9RV5 - chains A and C of the 4 polymer chains in the assembly; structure by X-ray diffraction, 1.75 A resolution.

# Chain A (and C)
Name: SPRY domain-containing SOCS box protein 2
Source organism: Homo sapiens
Notes: chain C of this document is another copy of the same molecule, construct and numbering; everything in this record applies to it too
Reference sequence: Q99619 (SPSB2_HUMAN); residue numbers follow UniProt; this construct covers 24-219
Chain sequence (217 residues; row label = number of the first residue in the row):
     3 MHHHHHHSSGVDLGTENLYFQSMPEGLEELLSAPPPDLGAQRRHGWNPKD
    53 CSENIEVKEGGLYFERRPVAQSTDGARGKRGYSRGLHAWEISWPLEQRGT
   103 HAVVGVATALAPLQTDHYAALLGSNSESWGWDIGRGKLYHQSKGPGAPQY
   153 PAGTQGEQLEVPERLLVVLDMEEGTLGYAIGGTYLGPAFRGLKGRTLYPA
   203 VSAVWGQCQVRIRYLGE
Not modelled in the structure: 3-19, 155-159 (chain C: 3-19, 155-160)
Sequence notes: initiating methionine (3); expression tag (4-23); conflict Met25 (Cys in Q99619)
UniProt features mapped onto this chain:
  - mutagenesis: Gln116 to His119 (Enhances interaction with PAWR)

# Interface between chain A and chain C
Residue-residue contacts (25; chain A residue first):
  Leu20(A) with Arg192(C), hydrogen bond (backbone-side chain)
  Tyr21(A) with Arg192(C)
  Phe22(A) with Glu175(C); Thr177(C); Pro189(C); Arg192(C), hydrogen bond (backbone-side chain)
  Gln23(A) with Gln23(C); Gly188(C); Pro189(C); Arg192(C)
  Ser24(A) with Ser24(C); Met25(C); Pro26(C)
  Met25(A) with Ser24(C)
  Pro26(A) with Ser24(C)
  Ala154(A) with Ala154(C)
  Glu175(A) with Phe22(C)
  Thr177(A) with Phe22(C)
  Gly188(A) with Gln23(C)
  Pro189(A) with Phe22(C); Gln23(C)
  Arg192(A) with Leu20(C), hydrogen bond (side chain-backbone); Tyr21(C); Phe22(C), hydrogen bond (side chain-backbone); Gln23(C)

# Overview
The chain A/chain C interface involves 13 residues from each chain, with 4 hydrogen bonds. Among the polar
pairs are Leu20(A)-Arg192(C) and Phe22(A)-Arg192(C). UniProt lists 4 mutagenesis sites on chain A.
Chain A and chain C are both SPRY domain-containing SOCS box protein 2 (Homo sapiens); the structure, Crystal
structure of SPSB2 SPRY domain in complex with linear TAT peptide, was determined by X-ray diffraction.
